Entry 9HRZ (X-ray diffraction, 1.49 A resolution); this record covers chain A.

[Chain A]
Protein: Fucose-binding lectin protein
Source organism: Ralstonia solanacearum
UniProtKB: A0A0S4TLR1 (A0A0S4TLR1_RALSL); residues 1-90 here correspond to UniProt positions 2-91 (UniProt number = residue number + 1)
Chain sequence (90 residues; each row starts with the number of its first residue):
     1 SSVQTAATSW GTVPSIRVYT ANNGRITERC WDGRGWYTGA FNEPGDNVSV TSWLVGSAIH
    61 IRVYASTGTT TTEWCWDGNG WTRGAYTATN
Construct notes: engineered mutation Arg25 (Lys26 in A0A0S4TLR1), Arg34 (Lys35 in A0A0S4TLR1), Arg83 (Lys84 in A0A0S4TLR1)
Residues lining bound ligands:
  - phosphated-cyclotrixylohydroquinoylene (A1IXG), molecule 1: Ser1, Ser2, Gln4
  - phosphated-cyclotrixylohydroquinoylene (A1IXG), molecule 2: Asp32, Gly33, Arg34
  - beta-D-fructopyranose (BDF), molecule 1: Arg17, Tyr19, Glu28, Cys30, Asp32, Tyr37, Gly39, Ala40, Phe41, Ile61, Trp76, Trp81
  - beta-D-fructopyranose (BDF), molecule 2: Arg62, Glu73, Cys75, Asp77, Gly84, Ala85, Tyr86
From the paper describing this entry:
  - binding site for phosphated-cyclotrixylohydroquinoylene: Arg34

[In short]
Chain A binds beta-D-fructopyranose and phosphated-cyclotrixylohydroquinoylene. The paper reports a binding
site for phosphated-cyclotrixylohydroquinoylene at Arg34.
Chain A is Fucose-binding lectin protein (Ralstonia solanacearum); the structure, The RSL-R6 - pctx complex,
H3 form, was determined by X-ray diffraction (same publication as 9HRU, 9HRV, 9HRW, 9HRX and 9HRY).
